PDB entry 9OGM | electron microscopy, 3.50 A resolution | chains K and C of the 17 polymer chains in the assembly

# Chain K
Name: VRC01 Fab heavy chain
Organism: Homo sapiens
Notes: antibody fragment or engineered binder
Sequence (224 residues; row label = number of the first residue in the row; a row labelled like 82A-82C holds insertion residues (82A, then the next letters in order)):
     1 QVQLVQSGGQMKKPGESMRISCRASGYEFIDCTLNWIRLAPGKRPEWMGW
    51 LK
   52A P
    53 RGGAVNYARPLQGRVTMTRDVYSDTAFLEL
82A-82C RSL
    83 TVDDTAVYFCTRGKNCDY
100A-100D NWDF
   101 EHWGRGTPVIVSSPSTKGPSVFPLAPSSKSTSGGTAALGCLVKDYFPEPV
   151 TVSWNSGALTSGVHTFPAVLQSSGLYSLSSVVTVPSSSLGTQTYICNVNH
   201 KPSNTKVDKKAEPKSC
Not modelled in the structure: 112-216
Disulfide bonds: Cys22-Cys92

# Chain C
Name: Envelope glycoprotein gp160
Organism: Human immunodeficiency virus 1
UniProtKB: chimeric construct of Q2N0S6, A0A6H1VGN1: residues 31-502 from Q2N0S6 (Q2N0S6_HV1) positions 30-504 (offset varies); residues 502-709 from A0A6H1VGN1 positions 509-706 (UniProt number = residue number - 3)
Sequence (735 residues; each row starts with the number of its first residue; note: 34 numbers in that range are skipped by the numbering (no residue carries them; nothing is unmodelled there); a row labelled like 184A-184L holds insertion residues (184A, then the next letters in order)):
    29 TGAENLWVTVYYGVPVWKDAETTLFCASDAKAYETEKHNVWATHACVPTD
    79 PNPQEIHLENVIEEFNMWKNNMVEQMHEDIISLWDQSLKPCVKLTPLCVT
   129 LQCTNVTNNIT
   148 DDMRGELKNCSFNMTTELRDKKQKVYSLFYRLDVVQI
184A-184L NENQGNRSNNSN
   189 KEYRLINCNTSAITQACPKVSFEPIPIHYCAPAGFAILKCKDKKFNGTGP
   239 CPSVSTVQCTHGIKPVVSTQLLLNGSLAEEEVIIRSENITNNAKNILVQL
   289 NTPVQINCTRPNNNTVKSIRI
   312 GPGQAFYYTGDI
  323A I
   324 GDIRQAHCNVSKATWNETLGKVVKQLRKHFGNNTIIRFAQSSGGDLEVTT
   374 HSFNCGGEFFYCNTSGLFNSTWISN
   400 TSVQGSNSTGSNDSITLPCRIKQIINMWQRIGQAMYAPPIQGVIRCVSNI
   450 TGLILTRDGGSTNSTTETFRPGGGDMRDNWRSELYKYKVVKIEPLGVAPT
   500 RCK
502A-502Z RRVVGSHSGSGGSGSGGHAAVGIGAV
503A-503C SLG
   522 FLGAAGSTMGAASMTLTVQARNLLSGIVQQQSNLLRAPEPQQHLLKDTHW
   572 GIKQLQARVLAVEHYLRDQQLLGIWGCSGKLICCTNVPWNSSWSNRDLSE
   622 IWDKMTWLQWDKEISNYTQIIYGLLEESQNQQEKNEQDLLALDKWASLWN
   672 WFDITNWLWYIKIFIMIVGGLIGLSIVFAVLSVIHRVRGSGGSGLEVLFQ
   722 GPGSLEWSHPQFEKGGGSGGGSGGGSWSHPQFEK
Not modelled in the structure: 29-32, 58-65, 148-152, 184A-184L, 400-409, 502A-502Z, 503A-503C, 547-572, 660-755
Differences from the reference sequence: expression tag (29-30, 710-755); conflict Ile90 (Thr89 in Q2N0S6), Glu106 (Thr105 in Q2N0S6), Ile271 (Met270 in Q2N0S6), Leu288 (Phe287 in Q2N0S6), Val304 (Arg303 in Q2N0S6), Tyr319 (Ala316 in Q2N0S6), Asn332 (Thr330 in Q2N0S6), Gln363 (Asn361 in Q2N0S6), Cys501 (Ala498 in Q2N0S6), Ser503A (Phe516 in A0A6H1VGN1), Pro559 (Ile556 in A0A6H1VGN1), Pro561 (Ala558 in A0A6H1VGN1), Asp568 (Leu565 in A0A6H1VGN1), His570 (Val567 in A0A6H1VGN1), His585 (Arg582 in A0A6H1VGN1), Cys605 (Thr602 in A0A6H1VGN1), Asp618 (Asn615 in A0A6H1VGN1), Lys625 (Asn622 in A0A6H1VGN1), Thr676 (Ser673 in A0A6H1VGN1), Ser696 (Arg693 in A0A6H1VGN1); linker (502F-502S)
Disulfide bonds: Cys119-Cys205, Cys126-Cys196, Cys131-Cys157, Cys218-Cys247, Cys228-Cys239, Cys296-Cys331, Cys378-Cys445, Cys385-Cys418, Cys501-Cys605, Cys598-Cys604
Glycans and other covalent adducts: N-acetylglucosamine (NAG) linked to Asn133, Asn137, Asn156, Asn160, Asn197, Asn234, Asn262, Asn295, Asn301, Asn386, Asn392, Asn448; glycan linked to Asn276, Asn332

# How chain K and chain C interact
Pairs across the interface (35; chain K residue first):
  Ile30(K) - Ile430(C)  hydrophobic
  Glu46(K) - Ser460(C)
  Trp47(K) - Asn280(C)
  Trp47(K) - Gly459(C)
  Trp50(K) - Asn280(C)  hydrogen bond
  Trp50(K) - Ala281(C)
  Lys52(K) - Ala281(C)
  Arg53(K) - Gln428(C)  hydrogen bond (side chain-backbone)
  Gly54(K) - Asp368(C)  hydrogen bond (backbone-backbone)
  Gly54(K) - Val371(C)
  Gly54(K) - Gln428(C)
  Gly55(K) - Gly367(C)
  Val57(K) - Ser365(C)  hydrogen bond (backbone-side chain)
  Asn58(K) - Arg456(C)  hydrogen bond (side chain-backbone)
  Asn58(K) - Asp457(C)  hydrogen bond (side chain-backbone)
  Tyr59(K) - Ser365(C)  hydrogen bond (side chain-backbone)
  Tyr59(K) - Asp457(C)
  Ala60(K) - Gly459(C)
  Arg61(K) - Gly459(C)
  Arg61(K) - Thr461(C)  hydrogen bond
  Arg61(K) - Thr465(C)  hydrogen bond (side chain-backbone)
  Arg61(K) - Glu466(C)
  Arg61(K) - Thr467(C)
  Pro62(K) - Ser460(C)
  Gln64(K) - Asp457(C)
  Gln64(K) - Arg469(C)
  Arg71(K) - Asp368(C)  salt bridge
  Val73(K) - Ile430(C)  hydrophobic
  Tyr74(K) - Thr198(C)
  Tyr74(K) - Ile430(C)  hydrophobic
  Asp99(K) - Lys97(C)  salt bridge
  Asp99(K) - Lys282(C)  hydrogen bond (backbone-side chain)
  Trp100B(K) - Asn279(C)
  Trp100B(K) - Asn280(C)
  Trp100B(K) - Ala281(C)  hydrophobic
Other interface residues (no listed pair), chain K (22 interface residues in all): Ala56, Asn100A
Other interface residues (no listed pair), chain C (24 interface residues in all): Gly366, Gly431, Thr455

# Summary
22 residues of chain K face 24 of chain C across their interface; the contacts include 10 hydrogen bonds and 2
salt bridges. Among the polar pairs are Arg71(K)-Asp368(C), Asp99(K)-Lys97(C) and Trp50(K)-Asn280(C).
Here chain K is VRC01 Fab heavy chain (Homo sapiens) and chain C is Envelope glycoprotein gp160 (Human
immunodeficiency virus 1). Entry 9OGM (BG505 MD39.3 Env gp151 MPER nanodisc in complex with 10E8, BG18 and
VRC01 Fabs (1x 10E8 ...) was determined by electron microscopy (same publication as 9OGL).
